PDB entry 7WUB | electron microscopy, 3.00 A resolution | chains B and C of the 12 polymer chains in the assembly

== Chain B ==
Protein: Transitional endoplasmic reticulum ATPase
Source organism: Homo sapiens
Notes: EC 3.6.4.6
Reference sequence: P55072 (TERA_HUMAN); residue numbers follow UniProt; this construct covers 21-775
Chain sequence (755 residues; each row starts with the number of its first residue):
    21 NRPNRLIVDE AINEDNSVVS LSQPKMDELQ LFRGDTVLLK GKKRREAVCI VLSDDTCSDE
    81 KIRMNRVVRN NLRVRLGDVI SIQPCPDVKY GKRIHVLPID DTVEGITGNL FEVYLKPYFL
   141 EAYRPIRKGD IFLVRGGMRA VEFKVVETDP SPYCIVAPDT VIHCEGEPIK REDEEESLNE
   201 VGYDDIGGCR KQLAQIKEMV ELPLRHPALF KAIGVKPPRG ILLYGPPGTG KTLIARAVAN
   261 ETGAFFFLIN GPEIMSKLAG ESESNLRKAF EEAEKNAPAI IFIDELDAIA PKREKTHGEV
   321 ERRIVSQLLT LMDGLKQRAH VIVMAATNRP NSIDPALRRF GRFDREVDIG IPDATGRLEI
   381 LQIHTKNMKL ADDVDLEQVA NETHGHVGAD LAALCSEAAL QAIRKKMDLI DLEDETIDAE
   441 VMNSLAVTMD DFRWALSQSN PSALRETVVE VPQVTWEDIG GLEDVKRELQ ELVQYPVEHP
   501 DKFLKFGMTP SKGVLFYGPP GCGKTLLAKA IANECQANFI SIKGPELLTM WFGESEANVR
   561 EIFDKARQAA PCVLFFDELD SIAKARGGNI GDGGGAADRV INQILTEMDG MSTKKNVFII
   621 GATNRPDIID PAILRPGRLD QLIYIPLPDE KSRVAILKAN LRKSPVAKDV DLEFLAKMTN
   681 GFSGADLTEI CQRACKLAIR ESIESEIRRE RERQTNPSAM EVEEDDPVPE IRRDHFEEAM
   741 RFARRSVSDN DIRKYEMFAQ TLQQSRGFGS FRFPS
Disordered / not traced: 21-199
Curated features (UniProtKB/Swiss-Prot):
  - binding site (ATP): Pro-247 to Leu-253, Asn-348, His-384, Gly-521 to Leu-526
  - modified residue: Ser-37 (Phosphoserine), Lys-315 (N6,N6,N6-trimethyllysine), Thr-436 (Phosphothreonine), Ser-462 (Phosphoserine), Lys-502 (N6-acetyllysine), Lys-505 (N6-acetyllysine), Lys-668 (N6-acetyllysine), Ser-702 (Phosphoserine), Lys-754 (N6-acetyllysine), Ser-770 (Phosphoserine), Ser-775 (Phosphoserine)
  - natural variant: Arg-95 (R95G: In IBMPFD1), Gly-97 (G97E: In CMT2Y), Ile-126 (I126F: In IBMPFD1; uncertain significance), Arg-155 (R155C: In IBMPFD1; R155H: In FTDALS6 and IBMPFD1; R155L: In IBMPFD1; R155P: In IBMPFD1; R155S: In IBMPFD1), Arg-159 (R159G: In FTDALS6; R159H: In IBMPFD1), Ala-160 (A160T: In IBMPFD1; uncertain significance), Glu-185 (E185K: In CMT2Y), Arg-191 (R191Q: In FTDALS6 and IBMPFD1), Leu-198 (L198W: In IBMPFD1), Ala-232 (A232E: In IBMPFD1), Ile-254 (I254F: In IBMPFD1; uncertain significance), Ile-369 (I369T: In IBMPFD1; uncertain significance), 2 further natural variant entries in UniProt
  - mutagenesis: Phe-52 to Asp-55 (Abolishes interaction with NPLOC4; when associated with A-110), Arg-53 (R53A: Minor effect on affinity for ATP and ADP), Arg-86 (R86A: Strongly increased affinity for ATP. Strongly reduced affinity for ADP), Tyr-110 (Y110A: Abolishes interaction with NPLOC4; when associated with 52-A--A-55), Arg-113 to His-115 (Severely reduced binding to DERL1), Phe-131 (F131R: Severely reduced binding to DERL1), Leu-140 (L140D: Severely reduced binding to DERL1), Asp-179 (D179R: No effect on binding to DERL1), His-183 (H183W: Severely reduced binding to DERL1), Lys-251 (K251Q: Impairs ERAD degradation of HMGCR and does not inhibit interaction with RHBDD1; when associated with Q-524), Glu-305 (E305Q: Defect in ubiquitin-dependent protein degradation by the proteasome; when associated with Q-578), Lys-312 (K312A: Does not affect methylation by VCPKMT), 8 further mutagenesis entries in UniProt
Ligand contacts:
  - ADP (adenosine-5'-diphosphate): Asp-205, Ile-206, Gly-207, Gly-208, Pro-246, Pro-247, Gly-248, Thr-249, Gly-250, Lys-251, Thr-252, Leu-253, Asp-304, Ile-380, Ile-383, His-384, Gly-408, Ala-409
  - Y6Y (3-[3-cyclopentylsulfanyl-5-[[3-methyl-4-(4-methylsulfonylphenyl)phenoxy]methyl]-1,2,4-triazol-4-yl]pyridine), molecule 1: Gln-398, Glu-402, Arg-453, Lys-663
  - Y6Y, molecule 2: Leu-492, Val-493, Pro-496, Val-497, Pro-500, Phe-503, Leu-504, Gly-507, Met-508, Thr-509, Pro-510, Ser-511, Lys-512, Cys-535, Ala-537, Pro-571, Cys-572, Val-573, Lys-615, Asn-616, Phe-618

== Chain C ==
Protein: Transitional endoplasmic reticulum ATPase
Source organism: Homo sapiens
Notes: EC 3.6.4.6
Reference sequence: P55072 (TERA_HUMAN); residue numbers follow UniProt; this construct covers 200-775
Chain sequence (576 residues; row label = number of the first residue in the row):
   200 EVGYDDIGGC RKQLAQIKEM VELPLRHPAL FKAIGVKPPR GILLYGPPGT GKTLIARAVA
   260 NETGAFFFLI NGPEIMSKLA GESESNLRKA FEEAEKNAPA IIFIDELDAI APKREKTHGE
   320 VERRIVSQLL TLMDGLKQRA HVIVMAATNR PNSIDPALRR FGRFDREVDI GIPDATGRLE
   380 ILQIHTKNMK LADDVDLEQV ANETHGHVGA DLAALCSEAA LQAIRKKMDL IDLEDETIDA
   440 EVMNSLAVTM DDFRWALSQS NPSALRETVV EVPQVTWEDI GGLEDVKREL QELVQYPVEH
   500 PDKFLKFGMT PSKGVLFYGP PGCGKTLLAK AIANECQANF ISIKGPELLT MWFGESEANV
   560 REIFDKARQA APCVLFFDEL DSIAKARGGN IGDGGGAADR VINQILTEMD GMSTKKNVFI
   620 IGATNRPDII DPAILRPGRL DQLIYIPLPD EKSRVAILKA NLRKSPVAKD VDLEFLAKMT
   680 NGFSGADLTE ICQRACKLAI RESIESEIRR ERQTQTNPSA MEVEEDDPVP EIRRDHFEEA
   740 MRFARRSVSD NDIRKYEMFA QTLQQSRGFG SFRFPS
Differences from the reference sequence: conflict Gln-712 (Glu in P55072), Thr-713 (Arg in P55072)
Curated features (UniProtKB/Swiss-Prot):
  - binding site (ATP): Pro-247 to Leu-253, Asn-348, His-384, Gly-521 to Leu-526
  - modified residue: Lys-315 (N6,N6,N6-trimethyllysine), Thr-436 (Phosphothreonine), Ser-462 (Phosphoserine), Lys-502 (N6-acetyllysine), Lys-505 (N6-acetyllysine), Lys-668 (N6-acetyllysine), Ser-702 (Phosphoserine), Lys-754 (N6-acetyllysine), Ser-770 (Phosphoserine), Ser-775 (Phosphoserine)
  - natural variant: Ala-232 (A232E: In IBMPFD1), Ile-254 (I254F: In IBMPFD1; uncertain significance), Ile-369 (I369T: In IBMPFD1; uncertain significance), Asn-387 (N387H: In IBMPFD1; uncertain significance), Asp-592 (D592N: In FTDALS6)
  - mutagenesis: Lys-251 (K251Q: Impairs ERAD degradation of HMGCR and does not inhibit interaction with RHBDD1; when associated with Q-524), Glu-305 (E305Q: Defect in ubiquitin-dependent protein degradation by the proteasome; when associated with Q-578), Lys-312 (K312A: Does not affect methylation by VCPKMT), Arg-313 (R313A: Does not affect methylation by VCPKMT), Glu-314 (E314A: Does not affect methylation by VCPKMT; Strongly impairs methylation by VCPKMT), Lys-315 (K315L/Q/R: Abolishes methylation by VCPKMT), Thr-316 (T316A: Does not affect methylation by VCPKMT), His-317 (H317A: Does not affect methylation by VCPKMT), Gly-318 (G318A: Does not affect methylation by VCPKMT), Lys-524 (K524A: Impairs catalytic activity of RNF19A toward SOD1 mutant. Does not inhibit interaction with RHBDD1; when associated with A-251; K524Q: Impairs ERAD degradation of HMGCR ...), Glu-578 (E578Q: Does not inhibit interaction with RHBDD1. Increased interaction with CAV1 and UBXN6. Impaired autophagic function. Defect in ubiquitin-dependent protein degradation by the proteasome ...)
Ligand contacts:
  - ADP (adenosine-5'-diphosphate): Asp-205, Ile-206, Gly-207, Gly-208, Pro-246, Pro-247, Gly-248, Thr-249, Gly-250, Lys-251, Thr-252, Leu-253, Asp-304, Ile-380, Ile-383, His-384, Gly-408, Ala-409
  - Y6Y (3-[3-cyclopentylsulfanyl-5-[[3-methyl-4-(4-methylsulfonylphenyl)phenoxy]methyl]-1,2,4-triazol-4-yl]pyridine), molecule 1: Gln-398, Glu-402, Arg-453, Lys-663
  - Y6Y, molecule 2: Leu-492, Val-493, Pro-496, Val-497, Pro-500, Phe-503, Leu-504, Gly-507, Met-508, Thr-509, Pro-510, Ser-511, Lys-512, Cys-535, Ala-537, Pro-571, Cys-572, Val-573, Lys-615, Asn-616, Phe-618

== How chain B and chain C interact ==
Residue-residue contacts (115):
  Glu-218(B) / Arg-424(C)
  Leu-222(B) / Leu-420(C)  hydrophobic
  Leu-222(B) / Ile-423(C)  hydrophobic
  His-226(B) / Glu-433(C)
  Ala-228(B) / Glu-435(C)
  Leu-229(B) / Met-427(C)  hydrophobic
  Leu-229(B) / Ile-437(C)  hydrophobic
  Phe-230(B) / Leu-420(C)  hydrophobic
  Val-235(B) / Ser-416(C)
  Val-235(B) / Leu-420(C)  hydrophobic
  Lys-236(B) / Ala-412(C)
  Lys-236(B) / Ser-416(C)
  Glu-319(B) / Val-320(C)
  Arg-322(B) / Lys-312(C)
  Arg-322(B) / His-317(C)
  Arg-322(B) / Gly-318(C)
  Arg-322(B) / Glu-321(C)  salt bridge
  Arg-323(B) / Leu-278(C)
  Arg-323(B) / Ala-279(C)
  Ser-326(B) / Pro-272(C)
  Ser-326(B) / Met-275(C)
  Ser-326(B) / Ser-276(C)
  Gln-327(B) / Ser-276(C)
  Thr-330(B) / Pro-272(C)
  Thr-330(B) / Glu-273(C)
  Thr-330(B) / Ser-276(C)
  Arg-359(B) / Pro-247(C)
  Arg-359(B) / Asp-304(C)  salt bridge
  Arg-359(B) / Glu-305(C)  salt bridge
  Phe-360(B) / Pro-247(C)
  Phe-360(B) / Gly-248(C)
  Phe-360(B) / Ala-409(C)  hydrophobic
  Phe-360(B) / Asp-410(C)
  Phe-360(B) / Ser-462(C)
  Arg-362(B) / Pro-272(C)
  Arg-362(B) / Glu-305(C)  salt bridge
  Arg-365(B) / Glu-417(C)  salt bridge
  Glu-491(B) / Lys-696(C)
  Glu-491(B) / Arg-700(C)  salt bridge
  Tyr-495(B) / Ile-703(C)  hydrophobic
  Tyr-495(B) / Glu-704(C)  hydrogen bond
  His-499(B) / Ile-703(C)
  His-499(B) / Ile-707(C)
  Lys-502(B) / Ile-703(C)
  Lys-502(B) / Glu-706(C)
  Phe-503(B) / Ile-699(C)  hydrophobic
  Leu-504(B) / Arg-453(C)
  Lys-505(B) / Pro-665(C)
  Lys-505(B) / Pro-729(C)  hydrogen bond (side chain-backbone)
  Phe-506(B) / Ser-664(C)  hydrogen bond (backbone-side chain)
  Phe-506(B) / Pro-665(C)
  Phe-506(B) / Ile-699(C)  hydrophobic
  Phe-506(B) / Val-728(C)
  Phe-506(B) / Ile-731(C)  hydrophobic
  Met-508(B) / Gln-692(C)
  Met-508(B) / Cys-695(C)  hydrophobic
  Met-508(B) / Lys-696(C)  hydrogen bond (side chain-backbone)
  Met-508(B) / Ile-699(C)  hydrophobic
  Arg-560(B) / Arg-465(C)
  Asp-564(B) / Arg-465(C)  salt bridge
  Arg-567(B) / Asn-460(C)
  Gln-568(B) / Asn-460(C)
  Gly-593(B) / Arg-586(C)
  Gly-593(B) / Gly-587(C)
  Gly-594(B) / Ala-585(C)
  Gly-594(B) / Arg-586(C)
  Gly-594(B) / Gly-587(C)
  Gly-595(B) / Lys-584(C)
  Gly-595(B) / Ala-585(C)  hydrogen bond (backbone-backbone)
  Gly-595(B) / Gly-587(C)
  Ala-597(B) / Phe-552(C)
  Ala-597(B) / Ala-585(C)  hydrophobic
  Asp-598(B) / Phe-552(C)
  Arg-599(B) / Phe-552(C)  hydrogen bond (side chain-backbone)
  Asn-602(B) / Pro-545(C)  hydrogen bond (side chain-backbone)
  Asn-602(B) / Leu-548(C)
  Asn-602(B) / Thr-549(C)  hydrogen bond
  Gln-603(B) / Thr-549(C)  hydrogen bond
  Thr-606(B) / Pro-545(C)
  Thr-606(B) / Thr-549(C)
  Glu-607(B) / Arg-465(C)  salt bridge
  Asp-609(B) / Pro-545(C)
  Gly-610(B) / Leu-464(C)
  Thr-613(B) / Leu-464(C)
  Lys-614(B) / Ser-457(C)  hydrogen bond (side chain-backbone)
  Lys-614(B) / Asn-460(C)  hydrogen bond
  Asn-616(B) / Ser-457(C)
  Arg-635(B) / Glu-578(C)  salt bridge
  Gln-641(B) / Lys-696(C)
  Thr-761(B) / Arg-744(C)  hydrogen bond (backbone-side chain)
  Leu-762(B) / Arg-744(C)
  Gln-763(B) / Arg-744(C)  hydrogen bond (backbone-side chain)
  Gln-764(B) / Arg-741(C)
  Gln-764(B) / Phe-742(C)
  Gln-764(B) / Ala-743(C)
  Ser-765(B) / Ala-743(C)  hydrogen bond (side chain-backbone)
  Ser-765(B) / Arg-744(C)
  Ser-765(B) / Arg-745(C)
  Phe-768(B) / Met-678(C)
  Phe-768(B) / Phe-682(C)  hydrophobic
  Phe-768(B) / Met-740(C)  hydrophobic
  Phe-771(B) / Phe-674(C)  hydrophobic
  Phe-771(B) / Leu-675(C)  hydrophobic
  Phe-771(B) / Met-678(C)  hydrophobic
  Phe-771(B) / Met-740(C)  hydrophobic
  Arg-772(B) / Phe-674(C)
  Phe-773(B) / Val-670(C)  hydrophobic
  Phe-773(B) / Asp-671(C)
  Phe-773(B) / Phe-674(C)  hydrophobic
  Phe-773(B) / Arg-733(C)
  Phe-773(B) / Phe-736(C)  hydrophobic
  Phe-773(B) / Glu-737(C)  hydrogen bond (backbone-side chain)
  Pro-774(B) / Phe-674(C)
  Pro-774(B) / Arg-733(C)
  Ser-775(B) / Arg-733(C)  hydrogen bond
Other interface residues (no listed pair), chain B (66 interface residues in all): Ala-232, Leu-329, Asp-333, Gly-507, Thr-509, Arg-638, Gly-769
Other interface residues (no listed pair), chain C (86 interface residues in all): Asn-270, Lys-277, Glu-319, Ala-413, Asp-431, Asp-434, Thr-436, Met-442, Gly-553, Gly-591, Asn-680, Ala-698, Ser-702, Asp-726, Glu-730

== Overview ==
Chain B and chain C form an interface of 66 and 86 residues respectively; the contacts include 16 hydrogen
bonds and 9 salt bridges. Among the polar pairs are Arg-322(B)/Glu-321(C), Arg-359(B)/Asp-304(C) and
Arg-359(B)/Glu-305(C). One compound Y6Y molecule is bound between chain B and chain C.
Chain B is Transitional endoplasmic reticulum ATPase and chain C is Transitional endoplasmic reticulum ATPase,
both from Homo sapiens; the structure, Cryo-EM structure of dodecamer P97, was determined by electron
microscopy.
